PDB entry 2AIQ | X-ray diffraction, 1.54 A resolution | chain A

== Chain A ==
Protein: Protein C activator
Organism: Agkistrodon contortrix contortrix
Notes: EC 3.4.21.74
UniProt: P09872 (VSP1_AGKCO); the construct lacks a stretch of the UniProt sequence and is renumbered around it, so the offset changes along the chain: 16-34 = UniProt 1-19; 38-60 = UniProt 21-43; 62-95 = UniProt 44-77; 96-125 = UniProt 79-108; 6 more segments
Sequence (231 residues; each row starts with the number of its first residue; note: 10 numbers in that range are skipped by the numbering (no residue carries them; nothing is unmodelled there); a row labelled like 186A-186B holds insertion residues (186A, then the next letters in order)):
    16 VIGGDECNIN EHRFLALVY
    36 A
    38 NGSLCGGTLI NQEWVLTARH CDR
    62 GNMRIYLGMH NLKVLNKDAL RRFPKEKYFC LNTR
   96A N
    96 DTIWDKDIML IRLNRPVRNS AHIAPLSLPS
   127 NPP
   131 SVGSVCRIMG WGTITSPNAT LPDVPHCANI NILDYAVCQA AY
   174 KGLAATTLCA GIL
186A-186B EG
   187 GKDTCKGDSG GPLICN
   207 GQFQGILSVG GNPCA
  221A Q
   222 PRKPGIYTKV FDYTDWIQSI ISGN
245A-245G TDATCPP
Cystine bridges: Cys-22/Cys-157, Cys-42/Cys-58, Cys-91/Cys-245E, Cys-136/Cys-201, Cys-168/Cys-182, Cys-191/Cys-220
Covalently attached groups: N-acetylglucosamine (NAG) linked to Asn-38, Asn-96A, Asn-148
Ligand contacts: benzamidine (BEN): Asp-189, Thr-190, Cys-191, Lys-192, Ser-195, Leu-213, Ser-214, Val-215, Gly-216, Gly-217, Cys-220, Lys-224, Pro-225, Gly-226
UniProt features mapped onto this chain:
  - active site (Charge relay system): His-57, Asp-102, Ser-195
  - glycosylation (N-linked (GlcNAc...) asparagine): Asn-38, Asn-96A, Asn-148

== Summary ==
Chain A binds benzamidine. Covalently linked N-acetylglucosamine: at Asn-38, Asn-96A and Asn-148. UniProt
lists 3 active-site residues.
Chain A is Protein C activator (Agkistrodon contortrix contortrix); the structure, Crystal structure of
benzamidine-inhibited protein C activator from the venom of copperhead snake Agkistrodon contortrix
contortrix, was determined by X-ray diffraction (same publication as 2AIP).
